6YN1 - chains B and D of the 10 polymer chains in the assembly; structure by X-ray diffraction, 2.35 A resolution.

== Chain B ==
Protein: Histone H2B
Source organism: Xenopus laevis
UniProtKB: A0A1L8FQA5 (A0A1L8FQA5_XENLA); residues 27-125 here correspond to UniProt positions 28-126 (UniProt number = residue number + 1)
Chain sequence (100 residues; each row starts with the number of its first residue):
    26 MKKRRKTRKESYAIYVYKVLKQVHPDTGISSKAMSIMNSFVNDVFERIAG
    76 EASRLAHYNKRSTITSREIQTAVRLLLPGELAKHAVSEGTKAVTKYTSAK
Disordered / not traced: 26-34, 125
Construct notes: initiating methionine (26)

== Chain D ==
Protein: Histone H4
Source organism: Xenopus laevis
UniProtKB: P62799 (H4_XENLA); residues 20-102 here correspond to UniProt positions 21-103 (UniProt number = residue number + 1)
Chain sequence (84 residues; each row starts with the number of its first residue):
    19 MKVLRDNIQGITKPAIRRLARRGGVKRISGLIYEETRGVLKVFLENVIRD
    69 AVTYTEHAKRKTVTAMDVVYALKRQGRTLYGFGG
Disordered / not traced: 19-25, 102
Construct notes: initiating methionine (19)
UniProt features mapped onto this chain:
  - modified residue: Lys20 (N6,N6,N6-trimethyllysine), Lys31 (N6-(2-hydroxyisobutyryl)lysine), Lys44 (N6-(2-hydroxyisobutyryl)lysine), Ser47 (Phosphoserine), Tyr51 (Phosphotyrosine), Lys59 (N6-(2-hydroxyisobutyryl)lysine), Lys77 (N6-(2-hydroxyisobutyryl)lysine), Lys79 (N6-(2-hydroxyisobutyryl)lysine), Tyr88 (Phosphotyrosine), Lys91 (N6-(2-hydroxyisobutyryl)lysine)
  - cross-link (Glycyl lysine isopeptide (Lys-Gly)): Lys31 (interchain with G-Cter in UFM1), Lys91 (interchain with G-Cter in ubiquitin)

== Interface between chain B and chain D ==
Contacting residue pairs - 24 pairs, chain B then chain D:
  Glu76(B) - Tyr72(D)  hydrogen bond
  Glu76(B) - Arg92(D)  salt bridge
  Leu80(B) - Tyr72(D)  hydrophobic
  Leu80(B) - His75(D)
  Tyr83(B) - Tyr72(D)  hydrophobic
  Tyr83(B) - Arg78(D)  hydrogen bond
  Tyr83(B) - Thr82(D)
  Tyr83(B) - Met84(D)
  Tyr83(B) - Asp85(D)  hydrogen bond
  Tyr83(B) - Tyr88(D)  hydrophobic
  Tyr83(B) - Lys91(D)
  Asn84(B) - His75(D)
  Asn84(B) - Ala76(D)
  Arg92(B) - Glu74(D)  hydrogen bond (side chain-backbone)
  Arg92(B) - His75(D)  hydrogen bond (side chain-backbone)
  Arg92(B) - Lys77(D)
  Glu93(B) - His75(D)  salt bridge
  Thr96(B) - Thr71(D)
  Thr96(B) - His75(D)  hydrogen bond
  Leu100(B) - Asp68(D)
  Leu100(B) - Thr71(D)
  Leu100(B) - Tyr72(D)
  Leu100(B) - Arg92(D)
  Leu101(B) - Arg92(D)

== In short ==
9 residues of chain B face 14 of chain D across their interface, with 6 hydrogen bonds and 2 salt bridges.
Among the polar pairs are Glu76(B)-Arg92(D), Glu93(B)-His75(D) and Glu76(B)-Tyr72(D).
Here chain B is Histone H2B and chain D is Histone H4, both from Xenopus laevis. Entry 6YN1 (Crystal structure
of histone chaperone APLF acidic domain bound to the histone H2A-H2B-H3-H4 octamer) was determined by X-ray
diffraction.
